PDB entry 7QV9 | electron microscopy, 3.50 A resolution | chains b and c of the 14 polymer chains in the assembly

[Chain b (and c)]
Molecule: Transcription activator PspF
From: Escherichia coli K-12
Notes: chain c of this document is another copy of the same molecule, construct and numbering; everything in this record applies to it too
Amino-acid sequence (295 residues; numbered -19 to 275; the number before each row is that of its first residue; numbers below 1 keep their minus sign (Met-19 is residue -19)):
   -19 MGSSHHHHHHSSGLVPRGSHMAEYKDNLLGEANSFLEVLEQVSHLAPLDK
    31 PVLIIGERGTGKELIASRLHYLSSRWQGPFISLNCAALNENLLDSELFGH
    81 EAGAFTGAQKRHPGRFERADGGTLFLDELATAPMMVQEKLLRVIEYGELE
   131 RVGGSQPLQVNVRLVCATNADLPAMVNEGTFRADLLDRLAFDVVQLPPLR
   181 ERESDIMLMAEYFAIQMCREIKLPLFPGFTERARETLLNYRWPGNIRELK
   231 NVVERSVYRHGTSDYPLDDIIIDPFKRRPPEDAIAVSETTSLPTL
Not modelled in the structure: -19 to 0, 259-275 (chain c: -19 to 2, 259-275)
Small-molecule neighbours:
  - ADP (adenosine-5'-diphosphate): Asn7, Leu8, Leu9, Phe15, Glu37, Arg38, Thr40, Gly41, Lys42, Glu43, Leu44, Met189, Phe193, Ile226, Arg227
  - aluminium fluoride (AF3): Lys42, Asp107, Glu108, Asn149

[Interface between chain b and chain c]
Contacting residue pairs (23):
  Gln21(b) - Tyr238(c)  hydrogen bond
  His24(b) - Tyr238(c)
  Leu25(b) - Tyr238(c)  hydrophobic
  Leu28(b) - Met197(c)  hydrophobic
  Leu28(b) - Tyr238(c)  hydrophobic
  Lys30(b) - Met197(c)
  Met115(b) - Asn69(c)
  Glu118(b) - Ala67(c)
  Glu118(b) - Asn69(c)
  Arg122(b) - Leu63(c)
  Glu130(b) - Arg95(c)  salt bridge
  Leu152(b) - Phe255(c)  hydrophobic
  Pro153(b) - Phe255(c)
  Arg162(b) - Ala66(c)
  Arg162(b) - Ala67(c)
  Asp167(b) - Asn231(c)
  Arg168(b) - Arg227(c)
  Phe171(b) - Met197(c)  hydrophobic
  Phe171(b) - Arg235(c)  hydrogen bond (backbone-side chain)
  Phe171(b) - Pro254(c)
  Asp172(b) - Tyr238(c)
  Asp172(b) - Arg239(c)  salt bridge
  Val173(b) - Pro254(c)  hydrophobic
Also at the interface, not in a pair above, chain b (20 interface residues in all): Ile35, Asp151, Leu166
Also at the interface, not in a pair above, chain c (15 interface residues in all): Leu68, Ile201

[In short]
The interface between chain b and chain c involves 20 residues on one side and 15 on the other; the contacts
include 2 hydrogen bonds and 2 salt bridges. Among the polar pairs are Glu130(b)-Arg95(c), Asp172(b)-Arg239(c)
and Gln21(b)-Tyr238(c). Chain b binds ADP and aluminium fluoride.
Chain b and chain c are both Transcription activator PspF (Escherichia coli K-12); the structure, CryoEM
structure of bacterial transcription intermediate complex mediated by activator PspF, was determined by
electron microscopy (same publication as 7QWP and 7QXI).
